6XNX - chains B and x of the 10 polymer chains in the assembly; structure by electron microscopy, 2.70 A resolution.

== Chain B ==
Molecule: V(D)J recombination-activating protein 2
Organism: Mus musculus
Reference sequence: P21784 (RAG2_MOUSE); residues 3-361 here = UniProt positions 3-361
Amino-acid sequence (363 residues; numbered -1 to 361; the number before each row is that of its first residue; numbers below 1 keep their minus sign (Gly-1 is residue -1)):
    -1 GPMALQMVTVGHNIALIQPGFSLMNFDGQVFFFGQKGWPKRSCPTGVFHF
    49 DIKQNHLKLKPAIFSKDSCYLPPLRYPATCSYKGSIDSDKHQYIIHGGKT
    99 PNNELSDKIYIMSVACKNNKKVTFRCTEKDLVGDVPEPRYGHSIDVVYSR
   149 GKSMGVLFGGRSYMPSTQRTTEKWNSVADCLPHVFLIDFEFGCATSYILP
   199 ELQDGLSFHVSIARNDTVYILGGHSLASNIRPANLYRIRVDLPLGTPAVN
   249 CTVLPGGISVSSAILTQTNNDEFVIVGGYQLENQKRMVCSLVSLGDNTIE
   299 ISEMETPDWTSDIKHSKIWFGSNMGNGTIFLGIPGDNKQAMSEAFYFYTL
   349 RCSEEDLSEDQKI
Unresolved in the structure: -1 to 0, 82-87, 336-337, 351-361
Construct notes: expression tag (-1 to 2)
Curated features (UniProtKB/Swiss-Prot):
  - mutagenesis: Asp128 (D128N: Does not affect the endonuclease activity of the RAG complex), Glu199 (E199Q: Does not affect the endonuclease activity of the RAG complex), Asp202 (D202N: Does not affect the endonuclease activity of the RAG complex), Glu280 (E280Q: Does not affect the endonuclease activity of the RAG complex), Asp310 (D310N: Does not affect the endonuclease activity of the RAG complex), Asp358 (D358N: Does not affect the endonuclease activity of the RAG complex)
From the paper describing this entry:
  - mutagenesis - K336DEL/M339DEL: unchanged catalytic activity

== Chain x ==
Molecule: 12RSS integration strand DNA
Sequence (55 nucleotides; row label = number of the first residue in the row):
    13 GGTCGAGGTTTTTGTACAGCCTACTACCACTGTGCGCCGGTAGCCCTATC
    63 CTGAG
Unresolved in the structure: 13-30, 49-51, 66-67
Ion coordination: Mg2+: DG46, DC47 (shared with 1 residue of chain C)

== Interface between chain B and chain x ==
Contacting residue pairs (6):
  Lys38(B) - DG55(x)  phosphate contact
  Lys38(B) - DC56(x)  phosphate contact
  Arg39(B) - DC56(x)  hydrogen bond to the phosphate
  Arg39(B) - DC57(x)  phosphate contact
  Ser40(B) - DC56(x)  hydrogen bond to the phosphate
  Met339(B) - DA54(x)  phosphate contact

== In short ==
Chain B and chain x each contribute 4 residues to their interface, with 2 hydrogen bonds. Polar contacts
include Arg39(B)-DC56(x) and Ser40(B)-DC56(x). DG46(x) and DC47(x) form the Mg2+ site. From UniProt: 6
mutagenesis sites on chain B. From the paper: K336DEL/M339DEL of chain B leave catalytic activity unchanged.
Chain B is V(D)J recombination-activating protein 2 (Mus musculus) and chain x is 12RSS integration strand
DNA; the structure, Structure of RAG1 (R848M/E649V)-RAG2-DNA Strand Transfer Complex (Dynamic-Form), was
determined by electron microscopy (same publication as 6XNY and 6XNZ).
